8RO1 - chains 6 and O of the 49 polymer chains in the assembly; structure by electron microscopy, 3.00 A resolution.

# Chain 6
Molecule: U6 snRNA
Source organism: Caenorhabditis elegans
Sequence (101 nucleotides; each row starts with the number of its first residue):
     1 GUUCUUCCGAGAACAUAUACUAAAAUUGGAACAAUACAGAGAAGAUUAGC
    51 AUGGCCCCUGCGCAAGGAUGACACGCAAAUUCGUGAAGCGUUCCAAAUUU
   101 U
Metal / ion sites: Mg2+ site 1: A43, U47; Mg2+ site 2: A48, G49, U69; Mg2+ site 3: C50, G66 (shared with 1 residue of chain A); Mg2+ site 4: G67, U69; Mg2+ site 5: U69, G70; Mg2+ site 6 near G70 (its only coordinating residue here)

# Chain O
Name: Pre-mRNA-splicing factor RBM22
Source organism: Caenorhabditis elegans
Reference sequence: Q22412 (Q22412_CAEEL); numbering as in UniProt (aligned over 1-408)
Sequence (408 residues; row label = number of the first residue in the row):
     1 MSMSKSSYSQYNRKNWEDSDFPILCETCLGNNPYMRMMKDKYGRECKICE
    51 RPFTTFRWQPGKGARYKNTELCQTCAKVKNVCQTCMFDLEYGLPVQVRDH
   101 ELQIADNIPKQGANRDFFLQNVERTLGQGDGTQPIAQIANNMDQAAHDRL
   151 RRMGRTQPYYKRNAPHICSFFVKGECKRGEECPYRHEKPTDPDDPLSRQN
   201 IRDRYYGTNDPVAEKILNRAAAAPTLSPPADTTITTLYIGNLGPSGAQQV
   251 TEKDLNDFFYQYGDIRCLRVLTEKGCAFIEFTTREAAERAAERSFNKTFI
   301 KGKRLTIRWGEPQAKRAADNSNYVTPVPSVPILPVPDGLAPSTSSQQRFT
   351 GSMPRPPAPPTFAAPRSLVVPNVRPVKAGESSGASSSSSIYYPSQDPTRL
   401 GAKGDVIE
Unresolved in the structure: 1-15, 311-324, 341-362, 378-386, 403-408
Metal / ion sites: Zn2+ site 1: Cys25, Cys28, Cys82, Cys85; Zn2+ site 2: Cys46, Cys49, Cys72, Cys75; Zn2+ site 3: Cys168, Cys176, Cys182, His186

# How chain 6 and chain O interact
Contacting residue pairs - 24 pairs, chain 6 then chain O:
  A17(6) - Arg36(O)  hydrogen bond to the sugar
  U18(6) - Arg36(O)  salt bridge to the phosphate
  A19(6) - Tyr66(O)  base contact
  C20(6) - Arg44(O)  base contact
  C20(6) - Arg57(O)  hydrogen bond to the sugar
  U21(6) - Arg65(O)  base contact
  U21(6) - Tyr66(O)  base contact
  U21(6) - Pro183(O)  base contact
  U21(6) - Tyr184(O)  base contact
  A22(6) - Ile167(O)  hydrogen bond to the base
  A22(6) - Cys168(O)  base contact
  A22(6) - Ser169(O)  hydrogen bond to the base
  A22(6) - Phe170(O)  base contact
  A22(6) - Arg178(O)  salt bridge to the phosphate
  A22(6) - Tyr184(O)  stacking on the base
  A23(6) - Phe170(O)  stacking on the base
  A23(6) - Glu175(O)  base contact
  A23(6) - Cys176(O)  hydrogen bond to the base
  A23(6) - Lys177(O)  hydrogen bond to the base
  A23(6) - Arg178(O)  base contact
  A24(6) - Ser169(O)  hydrogen bond to the base
  A24(6) - Phe170(O)  sugar contact
  A24(6) - Lys173(O)  hydrogen bond to the phosphate
  A25(6) - Lys173(O)  salt bridge to the phosphate
Other interface residues (no listed pair), chain O (18 interface residues in all): Gln59, Ala64

# Overview
Chain 6 and chain O form an interface of 9 and 18 residues respectively; the contacts include 8 hydrogen
bonds, 3 salt bridges and 2 aromatic stacking contacts. Polar contacts include A22(6)-Ile167(O),
A22(6)-Ser169(O) and A23(6)-Cys176(O). The Mg2+ site 1 is built by A43(6) and U47(6).
Here chain 6 is U6 snRNA and chain O is Pre-mRNA-splicing factor RBM22, both from Caenorhabditis elegans.
Entry 8RO1 (Structure of the C. elegans Intron Lariat Spliceosome double-primed for disassembly (ILS'')) was
determined by electron microscopy.
